2UXN - chains A and B of the 3 polymer chains in the assembly; structure by X-ray diffraction, 2.72 A resolution.

[Chain A]
Name: Lysine-specific histone demethylase 1
From: Homo sapiens
Notes: EC 1.-.-.-; fragment: swirm domain, amine oxidase domain and linker, residues 171-836
UniProtKB: O60341 (LSD1_HUMAN); residue numbers follow UniProt; this construct covers 171-836
Sequence (666 residues; numbered 171 to 836; the number before each row is that of its first residue):
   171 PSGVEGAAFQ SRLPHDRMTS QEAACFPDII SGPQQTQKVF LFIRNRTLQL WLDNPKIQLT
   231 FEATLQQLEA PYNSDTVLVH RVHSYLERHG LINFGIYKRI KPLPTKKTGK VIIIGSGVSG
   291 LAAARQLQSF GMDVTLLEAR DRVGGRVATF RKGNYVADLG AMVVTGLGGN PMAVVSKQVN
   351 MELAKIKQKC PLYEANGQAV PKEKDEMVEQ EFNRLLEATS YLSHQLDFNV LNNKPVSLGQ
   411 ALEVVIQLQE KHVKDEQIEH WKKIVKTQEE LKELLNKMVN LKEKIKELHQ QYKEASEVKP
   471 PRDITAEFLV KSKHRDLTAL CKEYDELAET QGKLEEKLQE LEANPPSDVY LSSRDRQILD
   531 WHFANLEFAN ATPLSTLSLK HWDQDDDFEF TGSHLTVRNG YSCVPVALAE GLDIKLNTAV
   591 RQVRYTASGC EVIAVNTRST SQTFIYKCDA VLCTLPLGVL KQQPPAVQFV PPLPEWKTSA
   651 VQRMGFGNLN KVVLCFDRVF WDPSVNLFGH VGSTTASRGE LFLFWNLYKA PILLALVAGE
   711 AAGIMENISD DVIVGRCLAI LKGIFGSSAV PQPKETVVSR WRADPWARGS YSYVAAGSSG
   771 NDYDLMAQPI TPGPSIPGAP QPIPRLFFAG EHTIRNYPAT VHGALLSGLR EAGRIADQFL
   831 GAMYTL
Not modelled in the structure: 171-172
Ligand contacts: dihydroflavine-adenine dinucleotide (FDA): Ile-284, Gly-285, Ser-286, Gly-287, Val-288, Ser-289, Gly-290, Leu-307, Glu-308, Ala-309, Arg-310, Gly-314, Gly-315, Arg-316, Val-317, Leu-329, Gly-330, Ala-331, Met-332, Val-333, Thr-588, Ala-589, Val-590, Thr-624, Leu-625, Pro-626, Val-629, Val-637, Leu-659, Lys-661, Trp-751, Trp-756, Ser-760, Tyr-761, Gly-800, Glu-801, Ala-809, Thr-810, Val-811, His-812, Ala-814

[Chain B]
Name: Rest corepressor 1
From: Homo sapiens
Notes: fragment: fragment of sant1, linker region and sant2 domain, residues 286-482
UniProtKB: Q9UKL0 (RCOR1_HUMAN); numbering as in UniProt (aligned over 286-482)
Sequence (235 residues; numbered 248 to 482; the number before each row is that of its first residue):
   248 MGSSHHHHHH SSGLVPRGSH MASMTGGQQM GRGSEFGRPT ETVPQVKKEK HSTQAKNRAK
   308 RKPPKGMFLS QEDVEAVSAN ATAATTVLRQ LDMELVSVKR QIQNIKQTNS ALKEKLDGGI
   368 EPYRLPEVIQ KCNARWTTEE QLLAVQAIRK YGRDFQAISD VIGNKSVVQV KNFFVNYRRR
   428 FNIDEVLQEW EAEHGKEETN GPSNQKPVKS PDNSIKMPEE EDEAPVLDVR YASAS
Not modelled in the structure: 248-307, 441-482

[Chain A / chain B interface]
Pairs across the interface (92; chain A residue first):
  Arg-384(A) / Pro-311(B)
  Arg-384(A) / Lys-312(B)  hydrogen bond (side chain-backbone)
  Arg-384(A) / Gly-313(B)
  Arg-384(A) / Met-314(B)
  Glu-387(A) / Pro-311(B)
  Ala-388(A) / Met-314(B)  hydrophobic
  Ala-388(A) / Leu-316(B)  hydrophobic
  Tyr-391(A) / Arg-308(B)
  Tyr-391(A) / Lys-309(B)
  Tyr-391(A) / Pro-310(B)
  Tyr-391(A) / Leu-316(B)
  Leu-392(A) / Val-321(B)  hydrophobic
  Leu-396(A) / Leu-316(B)
  Leu-396(A) / Gln-318(B)  hydrogen bond (backbone-side chain)
  Phe-398(A) / Val-321(B)  hydrophobic
  Phe-398(A) / Ser-325(B)
  Leu-401(A) / Ser-325(B)
  Val-415(A) / Leu-316(B)  hydrophobic
  Gln-417(A) / Val-324(B)
  Gln-417(A) / Ala-331(B)
  Leu-418(A) / Phe-315(B)
  Leu-418(A) / Leu-316(B)  hydrophobic
  Leu-418(A) / Val-321(B)  hydrophobic
  Leu-418(A) / Val-324(B)  hydrophobic
  Gln-419(A) / Gly-313(B)
  Gln-419(A) / Met-314(B)
  Gln-419(A) / Phe-315(B)  hydrogen bond (side chain-backbone)
  Glu-420(A) / Leu-335(B)
  Lys-421(A) / Asp-320(B)  salt bridge
  Lys-421(A) / Leu-335(B)
  His-422(A) / Phe-315(B)
  Lys-424(A) / Leu-335(B)
  Lys-424(A) / Asp-339(B)  salt bridge
  Asp-425(A) / Leu-338(B)
  Gln-427(A) / Leu-342(B)
  Ile-428(A) / Leu-338(B)
  Ile-428(A) / Glu-341(B)
  Trp-431(A) / Leu-342(B)
  Trp-431(A) / Val-345(B)  hydrophobic
  Trp-431(A) / Lys-346(B)
  Trp-431(A) / Ile-349(B)  hydrophobic
  Ile-434(A) / Ile-349(B)  hydrophobic
  Val-435(A) / Ile-349(B)  hydrophobic
  Gln-438(A) / Ile-349(B)
  Gln-438(A) / Ile-352(B)
  Gln-438(A) / Asn-356(B)  hydrogen bond (backbone-side chain)
  Glu-439(A) / Ile-352(B)
  Leu-441(A) / Asn-356(B)
  Lys-442(A) / Asn-356(B)
  Leu-445(A) / Asn-356(B)
  Leu-445(A) / Leu-359(B)  hydrophobic
  Asn-446(A) / Leu-359(B)
  Met-448(A) / Leu-363(B)
  Val-449(A) / Leu-359(B)
  Val-449(A) / Leu-363(B)  hydrophobic
  Lys-452(A) / Lys-362(B)  hydrogen bond (side chain-backbone)
  Lys-452(A) / Leu-363(B)
  Lys-452(A) / Asp-364(B)
  Lys-452(A) / Gly-366(B)
  Lys-452(A) / Ile-367(B)
  Ile-455(A) / Tyr-370(B)  hydrophobic
  Lys-456(A) / Tyr-370(B)
  His-459(A) / Pro-369(B)
  His-459(A) / Tyr-370(B)
  Tyr-462(A) / Leu-372(B)  hydrophobic
  Ile-474(A) / Glu-386(B)
  Ile-474(A) / Leu-389(B)  hydrophobic
  Ile-474(A) / Leu-390(B)  hydrophobic
  Ile-474(A) / Gln-393(B)
  Thr-475(A) / Gln-393(B)
  Phe-478(A) / Leu-390(B)  hydrophobic
  Phe-478(A) / Gln-393(B)
  Phe-478(A) / Ala-394(B)
  Phe-478(A) / Lys-397(B)
  Lys-481(A) / Val-408(B)
  Ser-482(A) / Tyr-398(B)
  His-484(A) / Leu-372(B)
  His-484(A) / Pro-373(B)
  Arg-485(A) / Tyr-398(B)
  Arg-485(A) / Ala-404(B)
  Arg-485(A) / Asp-407(B)
  Arg-485(A) / Val-408(B)
  Asp-486(A) / Lys-397(B)
  Asp-486(A) / Tyr-398(B)  hydrogen bond
  Leu-487(A) / Tyr-370(B)
  Leu-487(A) / Leu-372(B)  hydrophobic
  Cys-491(A) / Ile-367(B)  hydrophobic
  Tyr-494(A) / Leu-363(B)
  Tyr-494(A) / Gly-366(B)
  Tyr-494(A) / Ile-367(B)  hydrophobic
  Asp-495(A) / Arg-371(B)  salt bridge
  Glu-505(A) / Lys-360(B)  salt bridge
Other interface residues (no listed pair), chain A (56 interface residues in all): Glu-381, Leu-385, Gln-395, Val-414, Lys-432, Glu-477, Gln-501, Glu-512
Other interface residues (no listed pair), chain B (52 interface residues in all): Ser-317, Val-334, Gln-348, Lys-353, Val-375

[Summary]
The interface between chain A and chain B involves 56 residues on one side and 52 on the other, with 6
hydrogen bonds and 4 salt bridges. Polar pairs include Lys-421(A)/Asp-320(B), Lys-424(A)/Asp-339(B) and
Asp-495(A)/Arg-371(B). Chain A binds dihydroflavine-adenine dinucleotide.
Here chain A is Lysine-specific histone demethylase 1 and chain B is Rest corepressor 1, both from Homo
sapiens. Entry 2UXN (Structural Basis of Histone Demethylation by LSD1 Revealed by Suicide Inactivation) was
determined by X-ray diffraction.
